PDB entry 6BJ8 | X-ray diffraction, 1.75 A resolution | chains A and C of the 5 polymer chains in the assembly

[Chain A]
Protein: HLA class I histocompatibility antigen, B-35 alpha chain
Organism: Homo sapiens
UniProt: P30685 (1B35_HUMAN); residues 1-276 here correspond to UniProt positions 25-300 (UniProt number = residue number + 24)
Chain sequence (276 residues; numbered 1 to 276; the number before each row is that of its first residue):
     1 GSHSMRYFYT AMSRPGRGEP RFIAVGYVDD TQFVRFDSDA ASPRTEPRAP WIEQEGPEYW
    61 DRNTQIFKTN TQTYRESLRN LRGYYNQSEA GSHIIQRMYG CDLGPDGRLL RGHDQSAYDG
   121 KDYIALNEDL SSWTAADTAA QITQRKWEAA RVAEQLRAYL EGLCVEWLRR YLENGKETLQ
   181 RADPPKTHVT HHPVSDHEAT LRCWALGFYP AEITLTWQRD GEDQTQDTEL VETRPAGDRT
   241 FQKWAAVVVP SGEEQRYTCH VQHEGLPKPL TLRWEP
Not modelled in the structure: 1-2
Disulfide bonds: C101-C164, C203-C259
What the authors report for this chain:
  - mutagenesis - S116F: increased expression

[Chain C]
Protein: Val-pro-leu-thr-glu-asp-ala-glu-leu
Chain sequence (9 residues; row label = number of the first residue in the row):
     1 VPLTEDAEL

[Chain A / chain C interface]
Pairs across the interface (44; chain A residue first):
  M5(A) with V1(C)
  Y7(A) with V1(C), hydrogen bond (side chain-backbone); P2(C)
  Y9(A) with P2(C); D6(C)
  Y59(A) with V1(C), hydrophobic
  N63(A) with P2(C)
  I66(A) with L3(C); T4(C)
  F67(A) with P2(C), hydrophobic
  N70(A) with D6(C)
  T73(A) with D6(C); A7(C); E8(C)
  Y74(A) with D6(C), hydrogen bond
  E76(A) with E8(C)
  S77(A) with E8(C); L9(C), hydrogen bond (side chain-backbone)
  N80(A) with E8(C), hydrogen bond; L9(C), hydrogen bond (side chain-backbone)
  L81(A) with L9(C), hydrophobic
  Y84(A) with L9(C), hydrogen bond (side chain-backbone)
  R97(A) with L3(C); D6(C), salt bridge
  Y99(A) with P2(C); L3(C), hydrogen bond (side chain-backbone)
  Y123(A) with L9(C), hydrophobic
  T143(A) with L9(C), hydrogen bond (side chain-backbone)
  K146(A) with E8(C); L9(C), hydrogen bond (side chain-backbone)
  W147(A) with A7(C); E8(C), hydrogen bond (side chain-backbone); L9(C), hydrophobic
  V152(A) with A7(C), hydrophobic
  Q155(A) with L3(C); E5(C), hydrogen bond (side chain-backbone)
  L156(A) with L3(C), hydrophobic
  Y159(A) with V1(C), hydrogen bond (side chain-backbone); P2(C); L3(C), hydrophobic
  L163(A) with V1(C), hydrophobic; T4(C)
  W167(A) with V1(C), hydrophobic
  Y171(A) with V1(C), hydrogen bond (side chain-backbone)
Other interface residues (no listed pair), chain A (29 interface residues in all): I95
Interface features reported in the paper:
  - specific contacts: Y74(A)-D6(C) (hydrogen bond), R97(A)-D6(C) (hydrogen bond)

[Overview]
29 residues of chain A and 9 residues of chain C are in contact, with 13 hydrogen bonds and 1 salt bridge.
Polar contacts include R97(A)-D6(C), Y7(A)-V1(C) and Y74(A)-D6(C). The authors report hydrogen bonds between
Y74(A) and D6(C) and R97(A) and D6(C). The paper reports that S116F of chain A increases expression.
Chain A is HLA class I histocompatibility antigen, B-35 alpha chain (Homo sapiens) and chain C is
Val-pro-leu-thr-glu-asp-ala-glu-leu; the structure, TCR55 in complex with Pep20/HLA-B35, was determined by
X-ray diffraction together with 6BJ2 and 6BJ3 from the same study.
